Entry 7ZED (solution NMR); this record covers chains A and B.

# Chain A
Molecule: Lipopolysaccharide export system protein LptA
From: Escherichia coli K-12
Reference sequence: P0ADV1 (LPTA_ECOLI); numbering as in UniProt (aligned over 28-145)
Chain sequence (118 residues; numbered 28 to 145; the number before each row is that of its first residue):
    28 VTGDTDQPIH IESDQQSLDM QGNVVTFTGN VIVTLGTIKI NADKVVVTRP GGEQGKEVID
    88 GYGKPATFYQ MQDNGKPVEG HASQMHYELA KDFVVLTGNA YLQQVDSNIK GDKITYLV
Differences from the reference sequence: engineered mutation Leu-62 (Gln in P0ADV1)
Curated features (UniProtKB/Swiss-Prot):
  - mutagenesis: Ile-36 (I36D/E: No change in activity), Ile-38 (I38D: Decrease in activity; I38E: No change in activity), Arg-76 (R76D/E: No change in activity), Phe-95 (F95A: No change in activity), Gly-138 (G138R: Cannot complement E.coli lptA-depleted mutants. Exhibits lower thermal stability. Has a lower propensity to oligomerize)
What the authors report for this chain:
  - conformationally variable residues (order/disorder transition): Val-28 to Gln-34

# Chain B
Molecule: Thanatin-like derivative
Reference sequence: P55788 (THAN_PODMA); residues 206-221 here correspond to UniProt positions 6-21 (UniProt number = residue number - 200)
Chain sequence (16 residues; each row starts with the number of its first residue):
   206 VPITYXNRAT XKCARY
Disulfides: LE1_211/Cys-218
Modified residues: Val-206 (1-[(2S)-3-methyl-1-oxidanylidene-butan-2-yl]guanidine; EU0); Pro-207 (4-hydroxyproline; HYP); LE1 (3-sulfanyl-L-valine) at position 211, 4FO ((2R)-2,4-diaminobutanoic acid) at position 216; Ala-214, Ala-219 (2,4-diaminobutyric acid; DAB)
Differences from the reference sequence: engineered mutation Thr-209 (Ile9 in P55788), Tyr-221 (Met21 in P55788); modified residue (211, 214, 216, 219)
What the authors report for this chain:
  - contacts within the chain: Tyr-210/Tyr-221 (pi stacking)

# Chain A / chain B interface
Residue-residue contacts (19):
  Asp-33(A) with Val-206(B)
  His-37(A) with LE1_211(B)
  Ile-38(A) with Thr-209(B); Tyr-210(B); LE1_211(B)
  Glu-39(A) with LE1_211(B); Arg-213(B)
  Ser-40(A) with LE1_211(B); Asn-212(B); Arg-213(B)
  Asp-41(A) with Asn-212(B); Arg-213(B); Ala-214(B)
  Gln-43(A) with Tyr-210(B)
  Asn-50(A) with Tyr-221(B)
  Val-52(A) with Tyr-221(B)
  Val-74(A) with Ile-208(B)
  Arg-76(A) with Tyr-221(B)
  Glu-84(A) with Ile-208(B)
Other interface residues (no listed pair), chain A (13 interface residues in all): Gln-42
The authors on this interface:
  - residue pairs: Tyr-221(B)/Val-52(A) (hydrophobic contact), Tyr-221(B)/Arg-76(A) (cation-pi contact)
  - interface residues, chain A: Val-52(A), Arg-76(A)
  - interface residues, chain A: Glu-84(A) (from molecular simulation)

# Overview
13 residues of chain A and 9 residues of chain B are in contact. The paper describes a hydrophobic contact
between Tyr-221(B) and Val-52(A); a cation-pi contact between Tyr-221(B) and Arg-76(A). From UniProt: 5
mutagenesis sites on chain A. From the paper: interface residues Val-52(A), Arg-76(A) and Glu-84(A);
conformational variability at Val-28(A).
Chain A is Lipopolysaccharide export system protein LptA (Escherichia coli K-12) and chain B is Thanatin-like
derivative; the structure, Solution structure of thanatin-like derivative 7 in complex with E.coli LptA mutant
Q62L, was determined by solution NMR, deposited together with 7QS6, 7ZAX and 8BSS.
